PDB entry 8GDV | X-ray diffraction, 3.30 A resolution | chains C and D of the 12 polymer chains in the assembly

== Chain C (and D) ==
Molecule: Gag polyprotein
Organism: Human immunodeficiency virus 1
Notes: chain D of this document is another copy of the same molecule, construct and numbering; everything in this record applies to it too
UniProtKB: D2ECD8 (D2ECD8_9HIV1); residues 1-231 here correspond to UniProt positions 133-363 (UniProt number = residue number + 132)
Chain sequence (231 residues; numbered 1 to 231; the number before each row is that of its first residue):
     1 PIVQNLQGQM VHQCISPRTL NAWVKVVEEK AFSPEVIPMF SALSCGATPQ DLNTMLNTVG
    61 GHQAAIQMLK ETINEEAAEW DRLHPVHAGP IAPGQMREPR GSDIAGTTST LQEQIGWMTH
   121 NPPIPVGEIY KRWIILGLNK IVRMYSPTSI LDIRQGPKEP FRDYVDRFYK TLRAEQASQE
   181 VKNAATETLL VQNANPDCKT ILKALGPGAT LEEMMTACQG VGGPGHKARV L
Not modelled in the structure: 31, 86-97, 177, 198, 202-208, 220-231 (chain D: 87-89, 177-183, 220-231)
Sequence notes: engineered mutation Cys14 (Ala146 in D2ECD8), Cys45 (Glu177 in D2ECD8), Ile66 (Met198 in D2ECD8), Ala184 (Trp316 in D2ECD8), Ala185 (Met317 in D2ECD8)
What the authors report for this chain:
  - mutagenesis - M66I (>230-fold): decreased binding to LEN
  - mutagenesis - M66I: unchanged binding to CPSF6
  - mutagenesis - M66I: unchanged binding to NUP153
  - mutagenesis - M66I: unchanged binding to SEC24C
  - mutagenesis - M66I: increased stability
  - mutagenesis - M66I: decreased localization
  - mutagenesis - M66I: unchanged binding to Cleavage and polyadenylation specificity factor subunit 6

== How chain C and chain D interact ==
Residue-residue contacts (44):
  Gln4(C) - Gln9(D)
  Gln4(C) - Val11(D)
  Asn5(C) - Asn5(D)
  Leu6(C) - Asn5(D)  hydrogen bond (backbone-side chain)
  Leu6(C) - Gln7(D)
  Gly8(C) - Gln9(D)
  Arg18(C) - Pro17(D)
  Arg18(C) - Arg18(D)
  Thr19(C) - Pro17(D)
  Ala22(C) - Asn21(D)
  Glu29(C) - Lys25(D)  salt bridge
  Lys30(C) - Glu28(D)  salt bridge
  Glu35(C) - Asn57(D)
  Glu35(C) - Thr58(D)
  Glu35(C) - Val59(D)
  Glu35(C) - Gly60(D)
  Pro38(C) - Asn57(D)
  Pro38(C) - Thr58(D)
  Met39(C) - Asn21(D)
  Met39(C) - Val24(D)  hydrophobic
  Met39(C) - Thr58(D)
  Ala42(C) - Leu20(D)  hydrophobic
  Ala42(C) - Thr54(D)
  Leu43(C) - Pro17(D)  hydrophobic
  Leu43(C) - Leu20(D)  hydrophobic
  Cys45(C) - Cys14(D)  disulfide
  Arg162(C) - Tyr145(D)
  Val165(C) - Ala64(D)  hydrophobic
  Asp166(C) - His62(D)
  Asp166(C) - Gln63(D)  hydrogen bond (side chain-backbone)
  Asp166(C) - Ala64(D)  hydrogen bond (side chain-backbone)
  Tyr169(C) - Gln63(D)
  Tyr169(C) - Gln67(D)
  Lys170(C) - Gln63(D)
  Arg173(C) - Asn57(D)  hydrogen bond (side chain-backbone)
  Arg173(C) - Val59(D)  hydrogen bond (side chain-backbone)
  Arg173(C) - Gln63(D)  hydrogen bond
  Thr210(C) - Glu71(D)
  Leu211(C) - Ala64(D)
  Leu211(C) - Gln67(D)
  Leu211(C) - Met68(D)  hydrophobic
  Leu211(C) - Glu71(D)  hydrogen bond (backbone-side chain)
  Glu212(C) - Lys140(D)  salt bridge
  Met215(C) - Met68(D)  hydrophobic
Interface residues without a listed pair, chain C (27 interface residues in all): Val26, Gly46
Interface residues without a listed pair, chain D (31 interface residues in all): Leu6, Ile15, Gly61, Ala65, Glu75, Met144
Disulfides between the chains: Cys45(C)-Cys14(D)

== Overview ==
27 residues of chain C face 31 of chain D across their interface; the contacts include 1 disulfide bond, 7
hydrogen bonds and 3 salt bridges. Polar pairs include Glu29(C)-Lys25(D), Lys30(C)-Glu28(D) and
Glu212(C)-Lys140(D). The paper reports that M66I of chain C reduces binding to LEN; M66I of chain C increases
stability.
Both chains are Gag polyprotein (Human immunodeficiency virus 1). Entry 8GDV (Structure of M66I mutant of
disulfide stabilized HIV-1 CA hexamer in complex with CPSF6 peptide and ...) was determined by X-ray
diffraction.
